PDB entry 1OA7 | X-ray diffraction, 2.00 A resolution | chain A

== Chain A ==
Name: Cellulase
Source organism: Melanocarpus albomyces
Notes: EC 3.2.1.4
UniProt: Q8J0K8 (Q8J0K8); residues 1-214 here correspond to UniProt positions 22-235 (UniProt number = residue number + 21)
Amino-acid sequence (214 residues; each row starts with the number of its first residue):
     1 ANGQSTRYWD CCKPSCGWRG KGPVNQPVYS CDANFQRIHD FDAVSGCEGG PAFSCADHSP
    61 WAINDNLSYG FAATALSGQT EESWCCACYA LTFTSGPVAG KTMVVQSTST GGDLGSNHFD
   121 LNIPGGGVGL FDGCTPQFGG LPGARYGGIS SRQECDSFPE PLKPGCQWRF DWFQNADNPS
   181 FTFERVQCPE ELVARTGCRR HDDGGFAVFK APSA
Not modelled in the structure: 209-214
Disulfides: C11-C134, C12-C47, C16-C85, C31-C55, C86-C198, C88-C188, C155-C166

== Summary ==
Chain A is Cellulase (Melanocarpus albomyces); the structure, Structure of Melanocarpus albomyces
endoglucanase in complex with cellobiose, was determined by X-ray diffraction together with 1OA9 from the same
study.
